Entry 5KBD (X-ray diffraction, 2.80 A resolution); this record covers chains B and C of the 4 polymer chains in the assembly.

Chain B:
Protein: Tumor protein p73
Organism: Homo sapiens
Reference sequence: O15350 (P73_HUMAN); residues 115-312 here = UniProt positions 115-312
Amino-acid sequence (207 residues; row label = number of the first residue in the row):
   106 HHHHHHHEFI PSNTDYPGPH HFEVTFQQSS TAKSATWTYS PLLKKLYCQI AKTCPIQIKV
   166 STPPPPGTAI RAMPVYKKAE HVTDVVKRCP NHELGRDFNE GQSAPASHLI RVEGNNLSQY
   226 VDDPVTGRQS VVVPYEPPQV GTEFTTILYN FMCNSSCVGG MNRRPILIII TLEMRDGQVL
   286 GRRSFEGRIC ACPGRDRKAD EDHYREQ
Not modelled in the structure: 106-111
Differences from the reference sequence: expression tag (106-114)
Metal / ion sites: Zn2+: His197, Cys258, Cys262
Curated features (UniProtKB/Swiss-Prot):
  - binding site (Zn(2+)): Cys194, His197, Cys258, Cys262

Chain C:
Molecule: 10-nt DNA strand
Sequence (10 nucleotides; row label = number of the first residue in the row):
     1 GGACAAGTCT

Chain B / chain C interface:
Contacting residue pairs (6):
  Lys138(B) with DG1(C), phosphate contact; DG2(C), phosphate contact
  Ser139(B) with DG1(C), phosphate contact
  Arg268(B) with DG7(C), base contact; DT8(C), sugar contact
  Arg300(B) with DA3(C), base contact
Interface residues without a listed pair, chain B (5 interface residues in all): Ala137

Summary:
Chain B and chain C each contribute 5 residues to their interface. The Zn2+ site is built by His197(B),
Cys258(B) and Cys262(B). From UniProt: 4 Zn2+-binding residues on chain B.
Chain B is Tumor protein p73 (Homo sapiens) and chain C is a 10-nt DNA strand; the structure, Structural
Studies of Transcription Factor p73 DNA Binding Domain Bound to PA26 20-mer Response Element, was determined
by X-ray diffraction.
